Entry 1L0O (X-ray diffraction, 2.90 A resolution); this record covers chains A and C of the 3 polymer chains in the assembly.

# Chain A
Name: Anti-sigma F factor
Source organism: Geobacillus stearothermophilus
UniProt: O32727 (SP2AB_BACST); residues 1-142 here = UniProt positions 1-142
Chain sequence (150 residues; each row starts with the number of its first residue):
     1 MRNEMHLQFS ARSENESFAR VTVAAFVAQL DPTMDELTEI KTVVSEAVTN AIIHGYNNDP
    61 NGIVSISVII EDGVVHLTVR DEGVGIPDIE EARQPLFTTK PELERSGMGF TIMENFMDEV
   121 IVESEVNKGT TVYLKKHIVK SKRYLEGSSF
Unresolved in the structure: 142-150
Differences from the reference sequence: cloning artifact (143-150)
Metal / ion sites: Mg2+: Asn50 (together with ADP)
Residues lining bound ligands: ADP (adenosine-5'-diphosphate): Asn50, Ala51, His54, Gly55, Asp81, Gly85, Ile86, Ala92, Phe97, Thr98, Thr99, Lys100, Arg105, Ser106, Gly107, Met108, Gly109, Phe110, Thr130

# Chain C
Name: sigma factor
Source organism: Geobacillus stearothermophilus
UniProt: O32728 (O32728_BACST); residues 7-245 here = UniProt positions 7-245
Chain sequence (243 residues; each row starts with the number of its first residue):
     3 GSHMQGQSPI KDQEMKELIR RSQEGDQEAR DEIIEKNMRL VWSVVQRFLN RGYEADDLFQ
    63 IGCIGLLKSV DKFDLSYDVK FSTYAVPMII GEIQRFLRDD GTVKVSRSLK EMGNKIRKAK
   123 DELSKTRGRA PTVTEIADHL GISPEDVVLA QEAVRLPTSI HETVYENDGD PITLLDQIAD
   183 ADEASWFDKI ALKKAIEELD ERERLIVYLR YYKDQTQSEV ASRLGISQVQ MSRLEKKILQ
   243 HIK
Unresolved in the structure: 3-101, 159-245
Differences from the reference sequence: cloning artifact (3-6); engineered mutation Met233 (Val in O32728)

# Interface between chain A and chain C
Pairs across the interface - 19 pairs, chain A then chain C:
  Ser17(A) - Glu147(C)  hydrogen bond
  Phe18(A) - Glu147(C)
  Val21(A) - Glu147(C)
  Val21(A) - Asp148(C)
  Ala25(A) - Leu151(C)  hydrophobic
  Asp31(A) - Lys106(C)
  Asp31(A) - Ser108(C)  hydrogen bond
  Pro32(A) - Lys106(C)
  Pro32(A) - Val107(C)
  Thr33(A) - Gly103(C)
  Thr33(A) - Thr104(C)
  Thr33(A) - Val107(C)
  Met34(A) - Gly103(C)  hydrogen bond (backbone-backbone)
  Met34(A) - Val105(C)  hydrophobic
  Met34(A) - Val107(C)
  Met34(A) - Ser110(C)
  Asp35(A) - Gly103(C)  hydrogen bond (backbone-backbone)
  Leu37(A) - Val107(C)  hydrophobic
  Lys41(A) - Asp148(C)  salt bridge
Other interface residues (no listed pair), chain A (12 interface residues in all): Ala24

# Summary
The interface between chain A and chain C involves 12 residues on one side and 10 on the other, with 4
hydrogen bonds and 1 salt bridge. Polar pairs include Lys41(A)-Asp148(C), Ser17(A)-Glu147(C) and
Asp31(A)-Ser108(C). Ligands of chain A: ADP.
Chain A is Anti-sigma F factor and chain C is sigma factor, both from Geobacillus stearothermophilus; the
structure, Crystal Structure of the Bacillus stearothermophilus Anti-Sigma Factor SpoIIAB with the Sporulation
Sigma Factor SigmaF, was determined by X-ray diffraction.
